PDB entry 6SMA | X-ray diffraction, 2.59 A resolution | chain A

== Chain A ==
Protein: Neutrophil elastase
Source organism: Homo sapiens
Notes: EC 3.4.21.37
Reference sequence: P08246 (ELNE_HUMAN); the construct lacks a stretch of the UniProt sequence and is renumbered around it, so the offset changes along the chain: 16-36 = UniProt 30-50; 38-62 = UniProt 51-75; 63-65 = UniProt 78-80; 66-92 = UniProt 82-108; 8 more segments
Chain sequence (218 residues; numbered 16 to 243 plus 9 insertion-coded residues; 19 numbers in that range are skipped by the numbering (no residue carries them; nothing is unmodelled there); the number before each row is that of its first residue; a row labelled like 62A-62B holds insertion residues (62A, then the next letters in order)):
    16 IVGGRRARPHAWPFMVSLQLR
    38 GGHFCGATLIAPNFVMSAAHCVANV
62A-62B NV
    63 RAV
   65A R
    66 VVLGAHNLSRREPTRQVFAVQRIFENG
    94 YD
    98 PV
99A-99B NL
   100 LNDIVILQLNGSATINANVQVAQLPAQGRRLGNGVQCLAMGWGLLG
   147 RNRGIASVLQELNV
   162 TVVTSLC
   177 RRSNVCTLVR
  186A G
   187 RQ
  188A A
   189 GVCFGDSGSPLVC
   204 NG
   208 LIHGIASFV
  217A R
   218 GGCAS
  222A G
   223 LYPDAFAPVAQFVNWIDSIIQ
Swiss-Prot annotation at these positions:
  - active site (Charge relay system): His57, Asp102, Ser195
  - glycosylation (N-linked (GlcNAc...) asparagine): Asn72, Asn109, Asn159
Disulfides: Cys42-Cys58, Cys136-Cys201, Cys168-Cys182, Cys191-Cys220
Covalent attachments: glycan linked to Asn109, Asn159

== Overview ==
From UniProt: 3 active-site residues.
Chain A is Neutrophil elastase (Homo sapiens); the structure, Crystal structure of Human Neutrophil Elastase
(HNE) in complex with the 3-Oxo-beta-Sultam inhibitor LMC249, was determined by X-ray diffraction together
with 6QBU, 6QEO and 6QEN from the same study.
